PDB entry 7TYY | electron microscopy, 3.00 A resolution | chains B and N of the 7 polymer chains in the assembly

== Chain B ==
Name: Guanine nucleotide-binding protein G(I)/G(S)/G(T) subunit beta-1
Source organism: Homo sapiens
UniProt: P62873 (GBB1_HUMAN); residues 2-340 here = UniProt positions 2-340
Amino-acid sequence (350 residues; each row starts with the number of its first residue; numbers below 1 keep their minus sign (Met-9 is residue -9)):
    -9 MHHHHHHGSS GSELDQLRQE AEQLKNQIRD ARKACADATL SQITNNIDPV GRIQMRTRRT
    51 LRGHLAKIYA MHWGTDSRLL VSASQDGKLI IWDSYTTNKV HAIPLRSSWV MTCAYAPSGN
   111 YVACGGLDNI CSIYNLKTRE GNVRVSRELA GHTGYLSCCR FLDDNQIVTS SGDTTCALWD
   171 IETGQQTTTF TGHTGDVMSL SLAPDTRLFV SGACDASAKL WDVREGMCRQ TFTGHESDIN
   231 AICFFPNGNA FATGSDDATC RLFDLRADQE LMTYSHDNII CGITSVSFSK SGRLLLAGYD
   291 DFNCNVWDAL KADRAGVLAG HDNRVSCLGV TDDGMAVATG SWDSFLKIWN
Unresolved in the structure: -9 to 1, 340
Differences from the reference sequence: expression tag (-9 to 1)
Curated features (UniProtKB/Swiss-Prot):
  - modified residue: Ser2 (N-acetylserine), His266 (Phosphohistidine)

== Chain N ==
Name: nanobody 35
Source organism: Lama glama
Notes: antibody fragment or engineered binder
Amino-acid sequence (138 residues; each row starts with the number of its first residue):
     1 QVQLQESGGG LVQPGGSLRL SCAASGFTFS NYKMNWVRQA PGKGLEWVSD ISQSGASISY
    61 TGSVKGRFTI SRDNAKNTLY LQMNSLKPED TAVYYCARCP APFTRDCFDV TSTTYAYRGQ
   121 GTQVTVSSHH HHHHEPEA
Unresolved in the structure: 128-138
Cystine bridges: Cys22-Cys96, Cys99-Cys107

== How chain B and chain N interact ==
Contacting residue pairs (25; chain B residue first):
  Arg8(B) - Gln120(N)
  Lys15(B) - Gln1(N)
  Thr184(B) - Thr114(N)
  Thr184(B) - Ala116(N)
  Cys204(B) - Tyr117(N)  hydrogen bond (backbone-side chain)
  Asp205(B) - Ala116(N)
  Asp205(B) - Tyr117(N)
  Ala206(B) - Tyr117(N)  hydrogen bond (backbone-side chain)
  Thr223(B) - Gln1(N)  hydrogen bond (backbone-backbone)
  His225(B) - Val2(N)
  Glu226(B) - Val2(N)
  Glu226(B) - Phe27(N)
  Glu226(B) - Thr28(N)  hydrogen bond (side chain-backbone)
  Glu226(B) - Tyr32(N)
  Glu226(B) - Arg98(N)  hydrogen bond (backbone-side chain)
  Glu226(B) - Tyr117(N)
  Ser227(B) - Pro100(N)  hydrogen bond (side chain-backbone)
  Ser227(B) - Ala101(N)
  Ser227(B) - Tyr117(N)  hydrogen bond (backbone-side chain)
  Asp228(B) - Pro100(N)
  Asp228(B) - Tyr117(N)  hydrogen bond
  Asp246(B) - Pro102(N)
  Asp247(B) - Tyr32(N)
  Asp247(B) - Pro102(N)
  Ile270(B) - Phe103(N)  hydrophobic
Other interface residues (no listed pair), chain N (15 interface residues in all): Gly26

== In short ==
14 residues of chain B face 15 of chain N across their interface, with 8 hydrogen bonds. Polar pairs include
Cys204(B)-Tyr117(N), Ala206(B)-Tyr117(N) and Glu226(B)-Thr28(N).
Chain B is Guanine nucleotide-binding protein G(I)/G(S)/G(T) subunit beta-1 (Homo sapiens) and chain N is
nanobody 35 (Lama glama); the structure, Human Amylin2 Receptor in complex with Gs and salmon calcitonin
peptide, was determined by electron microscopy (same publication as 7TYF, 7TYH, 7TYI, 7TYL, 7TYN, 7TYO and 3
further entries).
